Entry 7RPX (electron microscopy, 4.20 A resolution (low resolution: residue-level contacts below are approximate; hydrogen-bond / salt-bridge calls are withheld)); this record covers chains A and C of the 6 polymer chains in the assembly.

# Chain A
Protein: DNA polymerase sliding clamp 1
Source organism: Saccharolobus solfataricus
UniProtKB: P57766 (PCNA1_SACS2); residue numbers follow UniProt; this construct covers 2-249
Amino-acid sequence (258 residues; numbered 0 to 257; the number before each row is that of its first residue; numbering starts at 0):
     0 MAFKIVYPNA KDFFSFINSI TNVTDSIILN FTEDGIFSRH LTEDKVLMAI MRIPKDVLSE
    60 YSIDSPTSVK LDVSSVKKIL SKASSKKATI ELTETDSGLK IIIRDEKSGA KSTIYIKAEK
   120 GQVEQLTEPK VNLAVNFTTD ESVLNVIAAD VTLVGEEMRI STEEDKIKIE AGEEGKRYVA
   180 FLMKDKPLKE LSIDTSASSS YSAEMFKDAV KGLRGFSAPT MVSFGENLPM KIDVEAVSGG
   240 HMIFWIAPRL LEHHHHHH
Not modelled in the structure: 0, 252-257
Differences from the reference sequence: initiating methionine (0); expression tag (1, 250-257)
Curated features (UniProtKB/Swiss-Prot):
  - mutagenesis: Tyr114 to Lys116 (Loss of interaction with PCNA3, no change with PCNA2), Lys175 to Tyr177 (Loss of interaction with both PCNA3 and PCNA2)

# Chain C
Protein: DNA polymerase sliding clamp 3
Source organism: Saccharolobus solfataricus
UniProtKB: P57765 (PCNA3_SACS2); numbering as in UniProt (aligned over 1-244)
Amino-acid sequence (252 residues; numbered 1 to 252; the number before each row is that of its first residue):
     1 MKVVYDDVRV LKDIIQALAR LVDEAVLKFK QDSVELVALD RAHISLISVN LPREMFKEYD
    61 VNDEFKFGFN TQYLMKILKV AKRKEAIEIA SESPDSVIIN IIGSTNREFN VRNLEVSEQE
   121 IPEINLQFDI SATISSDGFK SAISEVSTVT DNVVVEGHED RILIKAEGES EVEVEFSKDT
   181 GGLQDLEFSK ESKNSYSAEY LDDVLSLTKL SDYVKISFGN QKPLQLFFNM EGGGKVTYLL
   241 APKVLEHHHH HH
Not modelled in the structure: 244-252
Differences from the reference sequence: expression tag (245-252)

# Chain A / chain C interface
Residue-residue contacts - 26 pairs, chain A then chain C:
  Ser74(A) - Glu169(C)
  Lys77(A) - Thr148(C)
  Lys77(A) - Val149(C)
  Ile78(A) - Glu145(C)
  Ile78(A) - Val172(C)
  Lys81(A) - Ser144(C)
  Arg103(A) - Thr180(C)
  Ser107(A) - Ser135(C)
  Ser107(A) - Gly181(C)
  Ser107(A) - Gly182(C)
  Gly108(A) - Glu175(C)
  Gly108(A) - Phe176(C)
  Gly108(A) - Thr180(C)
  Gly108(A) - Gly181(C)
  Ala109(A) - Phe176(C)
  Lys110(A) - Glu173(C)
  Lys110(A) - Val174(C)
  Lys110(A) - Glu175(C)
  Ser111(A) - Glu173(C)
  Ser111(A) - Val174(C)
  Thr112(A) - Val172(C)
  Thr112(A) - Glu173(C)
  Ile113(A) - Val172(C)
  Tyr114(A) - Ser170(C)
  Tyr114(A) - Glu171(C)
  Tyr114(A) - Glu173(C)
Also at the interface, not in a pair above, chain A (14 interface residues in all): Ile115

# Overview
14 residues of chain A and 16 residues of chain C are in contact. From UniProt: 6 mutagenesis sites on chain
A.
Chain A is DNA polymerase sliding clamp 1 and chain C is DNA polymerase sliding clamp 3, both from
Saccharolobus solfataricus; the structure, Archaeal DNA ligase and heterotrimeric PCNA in complex with
end-joined DNA, was determined by electron microscopy together with 7RPO and 7RPW from the same study.
